PDB entry 3BUR | X-ray diffraction, 1.62 A resolution | chain A

[Chain A]
Protein: 3-oxo-5-beta-steroid 4-dehydrogenase
Organism: Homo sapiens
Notes: EC 1.3.1.3; fragment: akrd1; engineered mutation(s): Aldo-keto reductase family 1 member D1
UniProtKB: P51857 (AK1D1_HUMAN); numbering as in UniProt (aligned over 1-326)
Chain sequence (326 residues; each row starts with the number of its first residue):
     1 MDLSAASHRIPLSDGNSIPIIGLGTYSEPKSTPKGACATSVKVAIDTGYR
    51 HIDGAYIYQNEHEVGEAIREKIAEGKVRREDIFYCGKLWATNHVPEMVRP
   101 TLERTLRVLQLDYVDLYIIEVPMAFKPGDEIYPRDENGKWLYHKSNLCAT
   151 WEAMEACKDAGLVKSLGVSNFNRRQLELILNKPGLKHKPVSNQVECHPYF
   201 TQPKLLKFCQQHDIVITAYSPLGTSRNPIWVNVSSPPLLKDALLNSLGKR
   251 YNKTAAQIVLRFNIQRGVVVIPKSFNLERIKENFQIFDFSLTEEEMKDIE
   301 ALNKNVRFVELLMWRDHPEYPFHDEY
Disordered / not traced: 1
Small-molecule neighbours:
  - NADP (NAP; NADP nicotinamide-adenine-dinucleotide phosphate): Gly-24, Thr-25, Tyr-26, Asp-53, Tyr-58, Lys-87, Glu-120, Ser-169, Asn-170, Gln-193, Tyr-219, Ser-220, Pro-221, Leu-222, Gly-223, Thr-224, Ser-225, Leu-239, Ala-256, Ile-271, Pro-272, Lys-273, Ser-274, Phe-275, Asn-276, Arg-279, Glu-282, Asn-283
  - testosterone (TES): Tyr-26, Ile-57, Tyr-58, Trp-89, Tyr-132, Thr-224, Ser-225, Arg-226, Asn-227, Trp-230, Val-231, Val-309, Leu-311, Trp-314
From the paper describing this entry:
  - mutagenesis - Y58F, E120A: abolished catalytic activity on testosterone
  - binding site for testosterone: Tyr-132, Ser-225, Asn-227
  - disease-associated variants - L106F, P133R, P198L, R261C (citing earlier work)

[Summary]
Bound to chain A: NADP and testosterone. The paper reports a binding site for testosterone at Tyr-132, Ser-225
and Asn-227; Y58F and E120A abolish catalytic activity on testosterone.
Chain A is 3-oxo-5-beta-steroid 4-dehydrogenase (Homo sapiens); the structure, Crystal structure of
Delta(4)-3-ketosteroid 5-beta-reductase in complex with NADP and TESTOSTERONE. RESOLUTION: 1.62 A, was
determined by X-ray diffraction, deposited together with 3CMF, 3COT, 3BUV and 3BV7.
